PDB entry 4U2E | X-ray diffraction, 1.70 A resolution | chain A

Chain A:
Protein: Carboxymethylenebutenolidase
From: Pseudomonas sp
Notes: EC 3.1.1.45
Reference sequence: P0A115 (CLCD_PSESB); residue numbers follow UniProt; this construct covers 1-236
Amino-acid sequence (236 residues; numbered 1 to 236; the number before each row is that of its first residue):
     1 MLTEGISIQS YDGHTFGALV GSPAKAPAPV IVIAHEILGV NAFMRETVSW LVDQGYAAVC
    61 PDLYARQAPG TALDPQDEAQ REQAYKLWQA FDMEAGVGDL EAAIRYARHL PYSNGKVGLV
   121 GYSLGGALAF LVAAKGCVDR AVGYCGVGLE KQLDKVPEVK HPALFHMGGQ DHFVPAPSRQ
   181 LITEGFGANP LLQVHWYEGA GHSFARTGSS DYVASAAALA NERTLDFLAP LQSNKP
Unresolved in the structure: 234-236
Sequence notes: engineered mutation His35 (Gln in P0A115), Leu38 (Phe in P0A115), Leu110 (Gln in P0A115), Ser123 (Cys in P0A115), Cys137 (Tyr in P0A115), Cys145 (Tyr in P0A115), Asp154 (Lys in P0A115), Gly199 (Glu in P0A115), Gly208 (Ser in P0A115), Asp211 (Gly in P0A115), Asn234 (Lys in P0A115); conflict Ala79 (Arg in P0A115), Thr224 (Arg in P0A115)
Curated features (UniProtKB/Swiss-Prot):
  - active site: Asp171, His202

Overview:
UniProt lists active-site residues Asp171 and His202.
Chain A is Carboxymethylenebutenolidase (Pseudomonas sp); the structure, Crystal structure of dienelactone
hydrolase S-3 variant (Q35H, F38L, Q110L, C123S, Y137C, Y145C, N154D, E199G, S208G ..., was determined by
X-ray diffraction (same publication as 4U2B, 4U2C, 4U2D, 4U2F and 4U2G).
